5XJN - chain A; structure by X-ray diffraction, 1.70 A resolution.

== Chain A ==
Molecule: Cytochrome P450
From: Corynebacterium glutamicum (strain ATCC 13032 / DSM 20300 / JCM 1318 / LMG 3730 / NCIMB 10025)
UniProtKB: Q8NSW2 (Q8NSW2_CORGL); residues 23-428 here correspond to UniProt positions 25-430 (UniProt number = residue number + 2)
Sequence (455 residues; each row starts with the number of its first residue; numbers below 1 keep their minus sign (Met-26 is residue -26)):
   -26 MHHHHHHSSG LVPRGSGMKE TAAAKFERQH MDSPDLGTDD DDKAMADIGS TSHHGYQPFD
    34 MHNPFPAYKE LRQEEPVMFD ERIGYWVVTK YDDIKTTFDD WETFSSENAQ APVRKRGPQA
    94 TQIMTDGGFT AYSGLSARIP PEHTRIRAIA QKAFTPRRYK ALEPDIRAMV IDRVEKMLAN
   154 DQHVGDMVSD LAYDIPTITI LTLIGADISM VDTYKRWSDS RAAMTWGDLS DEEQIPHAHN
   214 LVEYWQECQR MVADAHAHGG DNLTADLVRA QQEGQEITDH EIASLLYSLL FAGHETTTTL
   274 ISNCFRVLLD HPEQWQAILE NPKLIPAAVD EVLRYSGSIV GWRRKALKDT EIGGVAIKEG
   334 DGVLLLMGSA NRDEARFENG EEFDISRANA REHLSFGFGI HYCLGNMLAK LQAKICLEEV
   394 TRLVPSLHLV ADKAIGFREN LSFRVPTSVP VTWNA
Not modelled in the structure: -26 to 24, 428
Construct notes: initiating methionine (-26); expression tag (-25 to 22)
Ion coordination: heme Fe near Cys376 (its only coordinating residue here)
Small-molecule neighbours:
  - (4-ethylphenyl) dihydrogen phosphate (88L): Gln83, Tyr105, Ser106, Gly107, Leu108, Ser109, Ala110, Arg194, Ser257, Tyr260, Ser261, Phe264, Ala265, Thr269, Ile312, Trp315, Phe416
  - heme (HEM): Phe71, Leu108, Ser109, His116, Arg120, Phe127, Ile173, Ser261, Leu262, Ala265, Gly266, Thr269, Thr270, Leu273, Leu306, Ser311, Ile312, Trp315, Arg317, Met340, Ser368, Phe369, Gly370, Phe371, Ile373, His374, Tyr375, Cys376, Leu377, Gly378, Leu381, Ala382

== Overview ==
Chain A binds (4-ethylphenyl) dihydrogen phosphate and heme.
Chain A is Cytochrome P450 (Corynebacterium glutamicum (strain ATCC 13032 / DSM 20300 / JCM 1318 / LMG 3730 /
NCIMB 10025)); the structure, cytochrome P450 CREJ in complex with (4-ethylphenyl) dihydrogen phosphate, was
determined by X-ray diffraction together with 5GWE from the same study.
